PDB entry 7LIV | electron microscopy, 3.60 A resolution | chains 4 and D of the 12 polymer chains in the assembly

# Chain 4
Name: Tegument protein pp150
Organism: Human cytomegalovirus (strain AD169)
UniProtKB: P08318 (PP150_HCMVA); residue numbers follow UniProt; this construct covers 1-285
Sequence (285 residues; row label = number of the first residue in the row):
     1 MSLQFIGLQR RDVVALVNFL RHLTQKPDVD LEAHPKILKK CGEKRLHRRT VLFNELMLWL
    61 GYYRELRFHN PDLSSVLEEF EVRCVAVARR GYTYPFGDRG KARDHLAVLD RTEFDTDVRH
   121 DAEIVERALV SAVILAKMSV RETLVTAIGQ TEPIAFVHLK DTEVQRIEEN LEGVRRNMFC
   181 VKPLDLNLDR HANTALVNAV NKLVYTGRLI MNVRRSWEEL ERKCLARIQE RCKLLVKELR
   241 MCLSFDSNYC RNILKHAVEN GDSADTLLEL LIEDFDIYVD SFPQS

# Chain D
Name: Small capsomere-interacting protein
Organism: Human cytomegalovirus (strain AD169)
UniProtKB: Q7M6N6 (SCP_HCMVA); residue numbers follow UniProt; this construct covers 1-75
Sequence (75 residues; row label = number of the first residue in the row):
     1 MSNTAPGPTV ANKRDEKHRH VVNVVLELPT EISEATHPVL ATMLSKYTRM SSLFNDKCAF
    61 KLDLLRMVAV SRTRR
Disordered / not traced: 1-12

# Interface between chain 4 and chain D
Pairs across the interface (16; chain 4 residue first):
  Leu243(4) - Ser71(D)
  Leu243(4) - Arg74(D)
  Phe245(4) - Val39(D)  hydrophobic
  Phe245(4) - Thr42(D)
  Phe245(4) - Met67(D)  hydrophobic
  Phe245(4) - Val70(D)  hydrophobic
  Phe245(4) - Ser71(D)
  Asn248(4) - Val70(D)
  Asn248(4) - Thr73(D)  hydrogen bond (side chain-backbone)
  Tyr249(4) - Met67(D)  hydrophobic
  Arg251(4) - Arg75(D)
  Asn252(4) - Val70(D)
  Asp276(4) - Arg49(D)  salt bridge
  Ile277(4) - Met43(D)  hydrophobic
  Ile277(4) - Met67(D)  hydrophobic
  Asp280(4) - Thr42(D)
Interface residues without a listed pair, chain 4 (10 interface residues in all): Asp274
Interface residues without a listed pair, chain D (11 interface residues in all): Lys46

# In short
The interface between chain 4 and chain D involves 10 residues on one side and 11 on the other, with 1
hydrogen bond and 1 salt bridge. Polar pairs include Asp276(4)-Arg49(D) and Asn248(4)-Thr73(D).
Here chain 4 is Tegument protein pp150 and chain D is Small capsomere-interacting protein, both from Human
cytomegalovirus (strain AD169). Entry 7LIV (Structure of human transfer RNA visualized in the cytomegalovirus,
a DNA virus) was determined by electron microscopy (same publication as 7LJ3).
